5MMJ - chains a and e of the 27 polymer chains in the assembly; structure by electron microscopy, 3.60 A resolution.

== Chain a ==
Molecule: 16S ribosomal RNA
From: Spinacia oleracea
Sequence (1491 nucleotides; row label = number of the first residue in the row):
     1 UCUCAUGGAG AGUUCGAUCC UGGCUCAGGA UGAACGCUGG CGGCAUGCUU AACACAUGCA
    61 AGUCGGACGG GAAGUGGUGU UUCCAGUGGC GGACGGGUGA GUAACGCGUA AGAACCUGCC
   121 CUUGGGAGGG GAACAACAGC UGGAAACGGC UGCUAAUACC CCGUAGGCUG AGAAGCAAAA
   181 GGAGGAAUCC GCCCGAGGAG GGGCUCGCGU CUGAUUAGCU AGUUGGUGAG GUAAUAGCUU
   241 ACCAAGGCGA UGAUCAGUAG CUGGUCCGAG AGGAUGAUCA GCCACACUGG GACUGAGACA
   301 CGGCCCAGAC UCCUACGGGA GGCAGCAGUG GGGAAUUUUC CGCAAUGGGC GAAAGCCUGA
   361 CGGAGCAAUG CCGCGUGGAG GCAGAAGGCC CACGGGUCGU GAACUUCUUU UCCCGGAGAA
   421 GAAGCAAUGA CGGUAUCCGG GGAAUAAGCA UCGGCUAACU CUGUGCCAGC AGCCGCGGUA
   481 AGACAGAGGA UGCAAGCGUU AUCCGGAAUG AUUGGGCGUA AAGCGUCUGU AGGUGGCUUU
   541 UUAAGUCCGC CGUCAAAUCC CAGGGCUCAA CCCUGGACAG GCGGUGGAAA CUACCAAGCU
   601 GGAGUACGGU AGGGGCAGAG GGAAUUUCCG GUGGAGCGGU GAAAUGCGUA GAGAUCGGAA
   661 AGAACACCAA CGGCGAAAGC ACUCUGCUGG GCCGACACUG ACACUGAGAG ACGAAAGCUA
   721 GGGGAGCGAA UGGGAUUAGA UACCCCAGUA GUCCUAGCCG UAAACGAUGG AUACUAGGCG
   781 CUGUGCGUAU CGACCCGUGC AGUGUUGUAG CUAACGCGUU AAGUAUCCCG CCUGGGGAGU
   841 ACGUUCGCAA GAAUGAAACU CAAAGGAAUU GACGGGGGCC CGCACAAGCG GUGGAGCAUG
   901 UGGUUUAAUU CGAUGCAAAG CGAAGAACCU UACCAGGGCU UGACAUGCCG CGAAUCCUCU
   961 UGAAAGAGAG GGGUGCCUUC GGGAACGCGG ACACAGGUGG UGCAUGGCUG UCGUCAGCUC
  1021 GUGCCGUAAG GUGUUGGGUU AAGUCCCGCA ACGAGCGCAA CCCUCGUGUU UAGUUGCCAA
  1081 CGUUGAGUUU GGAACCCUGA ACAGACUGCC GGUGAUAAGC CGGAGGAAGG UGAGGAUGAC
  1141 GUCAAGUCAU CAUGCCCCUU AUGCCCUGGG CGACACACGU GCUACAAUGG CCGGGACAAA
  1201 GGGUCGCGAU CCCGCGAGGG UGAGCUAACC CCAAAAACCC GUCCUCAGUU CGGAUUGCAG
  1261 GCUGCAACUC GCCUGCAUGA AGCCGGAAUC GCUAGUAAUC GCCGGUCAGC CAUACGGCGG
  1321 UGAAUUCGUU CCCGGGCCUU GUACACACCG CCCGUCACAC UAUGGGAGCU GGCCAUGCCC
  1381 GAAGUCGUUA CCUUAACCGC AAGGAGGGGG AUGCCGAAGG CAGGGCUAGU GACUGGAGUG
  1441 AAGUCGUAAC AAGGUAGCCG UACUGGAAGG UGCGGCUGGA UCACCUCCUU U
Not modelled in the structure: 1485-1491
Bound ions: Mg2+ site 1 near G22 (its only coordinating residue here); Mg2+ site 2 near A34 (its only coordinating residue here); Mg2+ site 3: U49, G99; Mg2+ site 4 near A54 (its only coordinating residue here); Mg2+ site 5 near U57 (its only coordinating residue here); Mg2+ site 6 near A67 (its only coordinating residue here); Mg2+ site 7 near U80 (its only coordinating residue here); Mg2+ site 8: A93, G302; Mg2+ site 9 near C94 (its only coordinating residue here); Mg2+ site 10 near G95 (its only coordinating residue here); Mg2+ site 11 near G97 (its only coordinating residue here); Mg2+ site 12: A100, G101, G260; 81 more Mg2+ sites not listed
What the authors report for this chain:
  - conformationally variable residues (side-chain flip): A1441, A1442

== Chain e ==
Protein: 30S ribosomal protein S5, chloroplastic
From: Spinacia oleracea
UniProtKB: Q9ST69 (RR5_SPIOL); residue numbers follow UniProt; this construct covers 1-308
Chain sequence (308 residues; row label = number of the first residue in the row):
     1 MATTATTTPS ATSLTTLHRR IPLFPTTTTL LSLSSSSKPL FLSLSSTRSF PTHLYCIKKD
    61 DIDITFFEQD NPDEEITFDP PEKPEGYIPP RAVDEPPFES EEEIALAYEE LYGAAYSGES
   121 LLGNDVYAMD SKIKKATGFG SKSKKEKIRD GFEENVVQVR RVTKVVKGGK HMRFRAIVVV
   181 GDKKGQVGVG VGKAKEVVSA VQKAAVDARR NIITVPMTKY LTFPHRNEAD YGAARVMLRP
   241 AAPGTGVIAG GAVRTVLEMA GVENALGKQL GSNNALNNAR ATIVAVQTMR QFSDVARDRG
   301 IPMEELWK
Not modelled in the structure: 1-121

== Chain a / chain e interface ==
Pairs across the interface - 87 pairs, chain a then chain e:
  U1(a) with Gln291(e), hydrogen bond to the base; Phe292(e), base contact; Ser293(e), hydrogen bond to the base; Met303(e), base contact; Trp307(e), hydrogen bond to the base
  C2(a) with Lys219(e), salt bridge to the phosphate; Phe292(e), base contact; Trp307(e), stacking on the base
  A5(a) with Ala241(e), base contact; Ala242(e), base contact; Pro243(e), base contact
  U6(a) with Ala242(e), base contact; Thr245(e), base contact
  G7(a) with Arg239(e), base contact; Ala241(e), base contact; Ala242(e), hydrogen bond to the base; Thr245(e), base contact; Leu266(e), sugar contact
  G8(a) with Arg226(e), hydrogen bond to the base; Arg239(e), hydrogen bond to the base; Ile248(e), phosphate contact; Gly267(e), sugar contact; Lys268(e), phosphate contact
  A9(a) with Ala249(e), base contact; Gly250(e), phosphate contact; Arg254(e), hydrogen bond to the base; Gly267(e), sugar contact; Lys268(e), salt bridge to the phosphate
  G10(a) with Gly250(e), hydrogen bond to the phosphate; Lys268(e), salt bridge to the phosphate; Gln269(e), phosphate contact
  A11(a) with Asn273(e), phosphate contact
  G16(a) with Thr163(e), hydrogen bond to the base; Val165(e), base contact; Lys170(e), sugar contact
  A17(a) with Val162(e), sugar contact; Thr163(e), hydrogen bond to the sugar
  U18(a) with Arg160(e), salt bridge to the phosphate
  C19(a) with Arg160(e), salt bridge to the phosphate; Arg175(e), salt bridge to the phosphate; Asn274(e), phosphate contact; Asn277(e), phosphate contact
  C20(a) with Ala233(e), sugar contact; Ser272(e), hydrogen bond to the phosphate; Asn274(e), phosphate contact; Asn277(e), hydrogen bond to the phosphate
  A507(a) with Lys268(e), salt bridge to the phosphate
  A508(a) with Arg235(e), base contact; Leu270(e), base contact
  A813(a) with Gly232(e), phosphate contact
  U870(a) with Lys164(e), sugar contact; Val165(e), hydrogen bond to the sugar
  G871(a) with Val165(e), sugar contact; Val166(e), sugar contact; Lys167(e), phosphate contact
  A872(a) with Lys167(e), phosphate contact
  C1018(a) with Lys167(e), phosphate contact
  U1019(a) with Val166(e), phosphate contact
  C1020(a) with His171(e), salt bridge to the phosphate; Arg173(e), salt bridge to the phosphate
  G1021(a) with Lys203(e), salt bridge to the phosphate
  U1022(a) with Lys203(e), salt bridge to the phosphate
  G1023(a) with Arg210(e), salt bridge to the phosphate
  C1024(a) with Arg210(e), salt bridge to the phosphate
  U1027(a) with Tyr231(e), sugar contact; Asn277(e), hydrogen bond to the sugar; Arg280(e), hydrogen bond to the sugar
  A1028(a) with Arg175(e), hydrogen bond to the sugar; Leu276(e), sugar contact; Arg280(e), salt bridge to the phosphate
  A1029(a) with Val162(e), phosphate contact; Thr163(e), sugar contact; Arg175(e), phosphate contact; Lys193(e), phosphate contact
  G1030(a) with Val162(e), phosphate contact; Thr163(e), phosphate contact; Lys164(e), hydrogen bond to the phosphate; Arg173(e), salt bridge to the phosphate; Lys193(e), salt bridge to the phosphate
  G1031(a) with Lys164(e), salt bridge to the phosphate
  G1141(a) with Gly168(e), sugar contact
  U1142(a) with Gly168(e), sugar contact
  G1336(a) with Lys167(e), salt bridge to the phosphate
  C1337(a) with Lys167(e), salt bridge to the phosphate
  A1347(a) with Val165(e), base contact; Val166(e), base contact; Lys167(e), base contact
Other interface residues (no listed pair), chain a (40 interface residues in all): U21, G506, G1017
Other interface residues (no listed pair), chain e (52 interface residues in all): Arg161, Val191, Tyr220, Met237, Pro240, Gly251

== Summary ==
40 residues of chain a and 52 residues of chain e are in contact; the contacts include 17 hydrogen bonds, 19
salt bridges and 1 aromatic stacking contact. Polar pairs include U1(a)-Gln291(e), U1(a)-Ser293(e) and
U1(a)-Trp307(e). U49(a) and G99(a) coordinate Mg2+ site 3. From the paper: conformational variability at
A1441(a) and A1442(a).
Here chain a is 16S ribosomal RNA and chain e is 30S ribosomal protein S5, chloroplastic, both from Spinacia
oleracea. Entry 5MMJ (Structure of the small subunit of the chloroplast ribosome) was determined by electron
microscopy, deposited together with 5MMI and 5MMM.
